PDB entry 7C4Z | electron microscopy, 3.30 A resolution | chains A and B of the 3 polymer chains in the assembly

== Chain A ==
Protein: Capsid protein VP1
Source organism: Coxsackievirus A10
Chain sequence (298 residues; each row starts with the number of its first residue):
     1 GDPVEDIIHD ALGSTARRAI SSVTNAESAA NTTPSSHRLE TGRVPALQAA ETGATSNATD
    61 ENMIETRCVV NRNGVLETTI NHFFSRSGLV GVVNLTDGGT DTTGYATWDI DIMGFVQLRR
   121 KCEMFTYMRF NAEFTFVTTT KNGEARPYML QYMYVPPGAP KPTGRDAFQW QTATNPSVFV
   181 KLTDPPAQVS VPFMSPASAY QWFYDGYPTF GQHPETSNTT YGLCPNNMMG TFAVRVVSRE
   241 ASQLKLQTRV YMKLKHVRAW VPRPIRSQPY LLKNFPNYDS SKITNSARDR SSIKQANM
Disordered / not traced: 1-74, 99-101, 209-223, 298

== Chain B ==
Protein: Capsid protein VP2
Source organism: Coxsackievirus A10
Reference sequence: G0YPI2 (G0YPI2_9ENTO); residues 1-255 here correspond to UniProt positions 70-324 (UniProt number = residue number + 69)
Chain sequence (255 residues; row label = number of the first residue in the row):
     1 SPSVEACGYS DRVAQLTVGN SSITTQEAAN IVLAYGEWPE YCPDTDATAV DKPTRPDVSV
    61 NRFYTLDSKM WQENSTGWYW KFPDVLNKTG VFGQNAQFHY LYRSGFCLHV QCNASKFHQG
   121 ALLVAVIPEF VIAGRGSNTK PNEAPHPGFT TTFPGTTGAT FHDPYVLDSG VPLSQALIYP
   181 HQWINLRTNN CATVIVPYIN AVPFDSAINH SNFGLIVIPV SPLKYSSGAT TAIPITITIA
   241 PLNSEFGGLR QAVSQ
Disordered / not traced: 1-28, 44-52, 252-255

== Interface between chain A and chain B ==
Pairs across the interface - 62 pairs, chain A then chain B:
  T126(A) - E129(B)
  Y127(A) - E129(B)
  Y127(A) - I199(B)
  Y127(A) - N200(B)
  Y127(A) - A201(B)  hydrophobic
  A197(A) - V202(B)  hydrophobic
  S198(A) - A201(B)
  Q201(A) - E129(B)
  F203(A) - E129(B)
  Y204(A) - E129(B)
  Y204(A) - H210(B)
  D205(A) - K81(B)  salt bridge
  D205(A) - E129(B)  hydrogen bond (backbone-side chain)
  D205(A) - F130(B)
  D205(A) - H210(B)  hydrogen bond (backbone-side chain)
  D205(A) - S211(B)  hydrogen bond
  G206(A) - N209(B)
  Y207(A) - F149(B)  hydrophobic
  Y207(A) - T152(B)  hydrogen bond
  Y207(A) - N209(B)  hydrogen bond (backbone-backbone)
  V261(A) - Y35(B)
  V261(A) - P128(B)  hydrophobic
  V261(A) - I199(B)  hydrophobic
  R263(A) - P128(B)  hydrogen bond (side chain-backbone)
  R263(A) - E129(B)  hydrogen bond (side chain-backbone)
  R263(A) - Y179(B)  hydrogen bond
  P264(A) - V171(B)  hydrophobic
  P264(A) - Q175(B)
  P264(A) - I178(B)  hydrophobic
  P264(A) - Y179(B)
  I265(A) - V171(B)
  I265(A) - P172(B)
  I265(A) - Q175(B)  hydrogen bond (backbone-side chain)
  R266(A) - S169(B)  hydrogen bond (side chain-backbone)
  R266(A) - G170(B)
  S267(A) - G170(B)
  S267(A) - P172(B)
  Q268(A) - G170(B)  hydrogen bond (backbone-backbone)
  L271(A) - G136(B)
  L271(A) - T139(B)
  L272(A) - N138(B)
  L272(A) - T139(B)
  L272(A) - A144(B)  hydrophobic
  F275(A) - H146(B)
  P276(A) - A133(B)
  N277(A) - G134(B)
  N277(A) - P145(B)  hydrogen bond (side chain-backbone)
  Y278(A) - A133(B)  hydrophobic
  Y278(A) - G134(B)
  Y278(A) - R135(B)
  Y278(A) - G136(B)  hydrogen bond (backbone-backbone)
  Y278(A) - D163(B)
  Y278(A) - V166(B)
  Y278(A) - D168(B)
  Y278(A) - S169(B)
  Y278(A) - G170(B)
  D279(A) - G136(B)
  D279(A) - S137(B)  hydrogen bond
  S280(A) - R135(B)  hydrogen bond
  S280(A) - D163(B)  hydrogen bond
  I283(A) - D163(B)
  S286(A) - Y165(B)
Also at the interface, not in a pair above, chain A (30 interface residues in all): A199, P262, N285
Also at the interface, not in a pair above, chain B (41 interface residues in all): I127, V131, K140, G148, F153, A176

== In short ==
30 residues of chain A face 41 of chain B across their interface, with 16 hydrogen bonds and 1 salt bridge.
Polar contacts include D205(A)-K81(B), D205(A)-E129(B) and D205(A)-H210(B).
Chain A is Capsid protein VP1 and chain B is Capsid protein VP2, both from Coxsackievirus A10; the structure,
Cryo-EM structure of empty Coxsackievirus A10 at pH 5.5, was determined by electron microscopy, deposited
together with 7BZN, 7BZO, 7BZT, 7BZU, 7C4T, 7C4W and 7C4Y.
